6ADR - chains A and B of the 5 polymer chains in the assembly; structure by electron microscopy, 3.38 A resolution.

# Chain A
Molecule: VP1
Organism: Seneca valley virus
Chain sequence (258 residues; numbered 1 to 258; the number before each row is that of its first residue):
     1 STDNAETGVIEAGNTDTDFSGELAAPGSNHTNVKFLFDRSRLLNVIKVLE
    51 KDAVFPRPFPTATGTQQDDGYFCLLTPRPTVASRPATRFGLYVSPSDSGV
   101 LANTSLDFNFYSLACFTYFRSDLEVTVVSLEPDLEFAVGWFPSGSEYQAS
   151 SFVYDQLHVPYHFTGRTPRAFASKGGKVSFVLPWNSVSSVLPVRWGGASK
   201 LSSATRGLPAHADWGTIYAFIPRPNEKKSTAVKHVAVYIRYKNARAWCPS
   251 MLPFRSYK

# Chain B
Molecule: vp2
Organism: Seneca valley virus
Chain sequence (267 residues; numbered 12 to 278; the number before each row is that of its first residue):
    12 DRVTTQTAGNTAINTQSSLGVLCAYVEDPTKSDPPSSSTDQPTTTFTAID
    62 RWYTGRLNSWTKAVKTFSFQAVPLPGAFLSRQGGLNGGAFTATLHRHFLM
   112 KCGWQVQVQCNLTQFHQGALLVAMVPETTLDVKPDGKAKSLQELNEEQWV
   162 EMSDDYRTGKNMPFQSLGTYYRPPNWTWGPNFINPYQVTVFPHQILNART
   212 STSVDINVPYIGETPTQSSETQNSWTLLVMVLVPLDYKEGATTDPEITFS
   262 VRPTSPYFNGLRNRYTT

# How chain A and chain B interact
Pairs across the interface - 128 pairs, chain A then chain B:
  A5(A) - I206(B)
  E6(A) - L30(B)
  E6(A) - Q205(B)
  E6(A) - I206(B)  hydrogen bond (backbone-backbone)
  E6(A) - N208(B)
  E6(A) - T211(B)
  T7(A) - Q205(B)  hydrogen bond (backbone-side chain)
  G8(A) - H204(B)
  V9(A) - L33(B)  hydrophobic
  P56(A) - Y182(B)
  F59(A) - Q176(B)
  F59(A) - S177(B)
  F59(A) - L178(B)  hydrophobic
  F59(A) - Y182(B)  hydrophobic
  P60(A) - S177(B)
  P60(A) - L178(B)
  P60(A) - G179(B)
  T61(A) - L178(B)  hydrogen bond (backbone-backbone)
  T61(A) - G179(B)
  T61(A) - T180(B)  hydrogen bond (backbone-backbone)
  T61(A) - Y181(B)  hydrogen bond (backbone-backbone)
  T61(A) - Y182(B)
  A62(A) - T180(B)
  A62(A) - Y181(B)
  T63(A) - T180(B)  hydrogen bond (backbone-side chain)
  T63(A) - Y181(B)
  T65(A) - Y181(B)
  Q67(A) - Y181(B)
  Q67(A) - Y182(B)  hydrogen bond
  D69(A) - Y181(B)  hydrogen bond
  D69(A) - Y182(B)  hydrogen bond
  P79(A) - P191(B)
  V81(A) - L178(B)  hydrophobic
  A82(A) - Y182(B)
  T87(A) - M173(B)
  T87(A) - P174(B)  hydrogen bond (side chain-backbone)
  T87(A) - F175(B)
  T87(A) - G190(B)
  T87(A) - P191(B)
  R88(A) - P145(B)  hydrogen bond (side chain-backbone)
  R88(A) - K171(B)  hydrogen bond (side chain-backbone)
  R88(A) - N172(B)
  R88(A) - M173(B)  hydrogen bond (side chain-backbone)
  R88(A) - F175(B)
  R88(A) - W187(B)
  R88(A) - W189(B)
  F89(A) - W187(B)
  F89(A) - T188(B)  hydrogen bond (backbone-backbone)
  F89(A) - W189(B)  hydrogen bond (backbone-backbone)
  G90(A) - P185(B)
  G90(A) - N186(B)
  G90(A) - W187(B)
  L91(A) - N186(B)  hydrogen bond (backbone-backbone)
  L91(A) - T188(B)
  Y92(A) - R183(B)  hydrogen bond (side chain-backbone)
  Y92(A) - P185(B)  hydrophobic
  V93(A) - N186(B)
  S94(A) - R183(B)
  S96(A) - R183(B)  hydrogen bond
  S98(A) - R183(B)  hydrogen bond
  G99(A) - Y181(B)
  V100(A) - Y181(B)  hydrogen bond (backbone-backbone)
  V100(A) - Y182(B)
  V100(A) - R183(B)  hydrogen bond (backbone-backbone)
  L101(A) - R183(B)
  A102(A) - Y182(B)  hydrophobic
  L106(A) - W189(B)  hydrophobic
  Y111(A) - W189(B)  hydrophobic
  Y111(A) - P191(B)
  T117(A) - E138(B)
  Y118(A) - E138(B)  hydrogen bond
  Y118(A) - I222(B)  hydrophobic
  Y118(A) - G223(B)
  Y118(A) - E224(B)
  S188(A) - E224(B)  hydrogen bond
  S189(A) - E224(B)  hydrogen bond (backbone-backbone)
  S189(A) - P226(B)
  V190(A) - E224(B)  hydrogen bond (backbone-backbone)
  P192(A) - E224(B)
  V193(A) - P191(B)
  R194(A) - E138(B)
  R194(A) - P191(B)  hydrogen bond (side chain-backbone)
  R194(A) - N192(B)
  R194(A) - F193(B)
  W195(A) - E138(B)
  W195(A) - T140(B)
  W195(A) - N192(B)
  W195(A) - E224(B)  hydrogen bond
  G196(A) - E138(B)  hydrogen bond (backbone-side chain)
  G196(A) - T139(B)
  G196(A) - T140(B)
  G196(A) - N234(B)
  G197(A) - E138(B)
  G197(A) - T232(B)
  A198(A) - T232(B)  hydrogen bond (backbone-backbone)
  K200(A) - T232(B)
  K200(A) - Y276(B)
  T205(A) - P174(B)
  T205(A) - F175(B)
  T205(A) - Q176(B)
  R206(A) - T139(B)
  R206(A) - T140(B)
  R206(A) - D142(B)  salt bridge
  R206(A) - V143(B)
  R206(A) - P174(B)
  R206(A) - N234(B)  hydrogen bond
  G207(A) - T140(B)
  G207(A) - M173(B)
  L208(A) - Q176(B)
  C248(A) - I222(B)  hydrophobic
  P249(A) - Y36(B)
  P249(A) - V201(B)  hydrophobic
  P249(A) - F202(B)
  S250(A) - V201(B)
  S250(A) - F202(B)
  M251(A) - F193(B)
  M251(A) - I194(B)  hydrophobic
  M251(A) - N195(B)  hydrogen bond (side chain-backbone)
  M251(A) - Q198(B)
  M251(A) - F202(B)  hydrophobic
  L252(A) - F193(B)
  L252(A) - N195(B)  hydrogen bond (backbone-side chain)
  L252(A) - Q198(B)  hydrogen bond (backbone-side chain)
  P253(A) - F193(B)  hydrophobic
  P253(A) - N195(B)
  F254(A) - R168(B)
  F254(A) - N195(B)
  F254(A) - Y197(B)  hydrophobic
Other interface residues (no listed pair), chain A (63 interface residues in all): G64, R78, P95, S202, S203, Y257
Other interface residues (no listed pair), chain B (57 interface residues in all): P137, P184, P196, V199, T225, Q228, Q233

# In short
Chain A and chain B form an interface of 63 and 57 residues respectively, with 33 hydrogen bonds and 1 salt
bridge. Among the polar pairs are R206(A)-D142(B), T7(A)-Q205(B) and T63(A)-T180(B).
Chain A is VP1 and chain B is vp2, both from Seneca valley virus; the structure, Anthrax Toxin Receptor
1-bound the Seneca Valley Virus in neutral conditions, was determined by electron microscopy, deposited
together with 6ADL, 6ADM, 6ADS and 6ADT.
